PDB entry 3LCV | X-ray diffraction, 2.00 A resolution | chain B

[Chain B]
Molecule: Sisomicin-gentamicin resistance methylase Sgm
Source organism: Micromonospora zionensis
UniProt: Q7M0R2 (Q7M0R2_9ACTO); residues 1-274 here = UniProt positions 1-274
Sequence (281 residues; each row starts with the number of its first residue; numbers below 1 keep their minus sign (His-6 is residue -6)):
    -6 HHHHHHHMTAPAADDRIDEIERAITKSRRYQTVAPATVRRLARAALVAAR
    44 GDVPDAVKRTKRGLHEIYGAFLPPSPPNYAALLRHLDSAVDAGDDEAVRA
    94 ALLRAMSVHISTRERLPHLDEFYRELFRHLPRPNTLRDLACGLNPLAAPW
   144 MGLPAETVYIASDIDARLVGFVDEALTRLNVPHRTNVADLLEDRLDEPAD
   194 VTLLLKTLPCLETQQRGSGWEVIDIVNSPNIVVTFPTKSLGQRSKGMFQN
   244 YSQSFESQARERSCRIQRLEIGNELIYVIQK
Not modelled in the structure: -6 to 7, 232-238, 274
Sequence notes: expression tag (-6 to 0)
Modified / non-standard residues: Mse1 (selenomethionine); Mse99, Mse144, Mse240 (selenomethionine; parent Met)
UniProt features mapped onto this chain:
  - binding site (S-adenosyl-L-methionine): His102 to Arg108, Ala133, Asp156, Asp182, Leu183, Leu198, Gln207
  - mutagenesis: Arg108 (R108A: Loss of S-adenosyl-L-methionine binding), Asp156 (D156A: Loss of S-adenosyl-L-methionine binding), Asp182 (D182A: Loss of S-adenosyl-L-methionine binding)
Small-molecule neighbours: S-adenosylmethionine (SAM): Arg33, Ile60, Tyr61, Phe64, His102, Ser104, Thr105, Arg108, Leu132, Ala133, Cys134, Gly135, Asn137, Asp156, Ile157, Ala181, Asp182, Leu183, Leu184, Leu198, Lys199, Thr200, Cys203, Leu204, Gln207
Reported in the primary citation:
  - binding site for S-adenosylmethionine: His102, Ser104, Thr105, Arg108, Ala133, Gly135, Asp156, Asp182, Leu183, Leu198, Gln207
  - mutagenesis - R108A, D156A, D182A: abolished binding to S-adenosylmethionine
  - binding site for S-adenosylmethionine: Phe64, Lys199 (from molecular simulation)

[Summary]
Bound to chain B: S-adenosylmethionine. Curated annotation (UniProt) lists 13 S-adenosyl-L-methionine-binding
residues and 3 mutagenesis sites. From the paper: a binding site for S-adenosylmethionine at His102, Ser104
and Thr105 among others; R108A, D156A and D182A abolish binding to S-adenosylmethionine.
Chain B is Sisomicin-gentamicin resistance methylase Sgm (Micromonospora zionensis); the structure, Crystal
Structure of Antibiotic related Methyltransferase, was determined by X-ray diffraction together with 3LCU from
the same study.
